Entry 5N8N (electron microscopy, 3.28 A resolution); this record covers chains F and Q of the 30 polymer chains in the assembly.

[Chain F]
Name: EvpB family type VI secretion protein
Organism: Pseudomonas aeruginosa
UniProtKB: A0A0E1AL03 (A0A0E1AL03_PSEAI); residue numbers follow UniProt; this construct covers 38-498
Chain sequence (461 residues; each row starts with the number of its first residue):
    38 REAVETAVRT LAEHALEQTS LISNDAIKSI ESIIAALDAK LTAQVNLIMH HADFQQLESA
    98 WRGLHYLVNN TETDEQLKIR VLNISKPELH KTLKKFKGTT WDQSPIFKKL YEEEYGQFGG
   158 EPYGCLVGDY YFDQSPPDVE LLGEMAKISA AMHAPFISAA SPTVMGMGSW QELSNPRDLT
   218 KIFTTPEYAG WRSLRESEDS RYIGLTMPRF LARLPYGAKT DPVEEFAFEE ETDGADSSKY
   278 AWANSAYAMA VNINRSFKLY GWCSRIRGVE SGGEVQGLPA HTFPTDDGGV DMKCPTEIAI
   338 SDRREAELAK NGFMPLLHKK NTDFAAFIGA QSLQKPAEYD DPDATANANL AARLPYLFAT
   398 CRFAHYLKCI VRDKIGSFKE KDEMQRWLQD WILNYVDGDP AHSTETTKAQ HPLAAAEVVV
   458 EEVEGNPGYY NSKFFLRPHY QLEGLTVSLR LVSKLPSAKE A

[Chain Q]
Name: Type VI secretion protein, family
Organism: Pseudomonas aeruginosa
UniProtKB: A0A072ZG09 (A0A072ZG09_PSEAI); residue numbers follow UniProt; this construct covers 4-135
Chain sequence (132 residues; row label = number of the first residue in the row):
     4 TTSSQKFIAR NRAPRVQIEY DVELYGAEKK VQLPFVMGVM ADLAGKPAEP QAAVADRKFL
    64 EIDVDNFDAR LKAMKPRVAF NVPNVLTGEG NLSLDITFES MDDFSPAAVA RKVDSLNKLL
   124 EARTQLANLL TY

[Chain F / chain Q interface]
Pairs across the interface (8):
  Glu109(F) with Phe10(Q); Arg13(Q), salt bridge; Asn14(Q)
  Lys295(F) with Arg13(Q)
  Leu296(F) with Arg13(Q)
  Gln313(F) with Thr4(Q)
  Asp324(F) with Arg73(Q); Ala76(Q)

[Summary]
The interface between chain F and chain Q involves 5 residues on one side and 6 on the other, with 1 salt
bridge. The salt-bridged pair is Glu109(F)-Arg13(Q).
Here chain F is EvpB family type VI secretion protein and chain Q is Type VI secretion protein, family, both
from Pseudomonas aeruginosa. Entry 5N8N (Contracted sheath of a Pseudomonas aeruginosa type six secretion
system consisting of TssB1 and TssC1) was determined by electron microscopy.
